PDB entry 5X0Y | electron microscopy, 4.69 A resolution (low resolution: residue-level contacts below are approximate; hydrogen-bond / salt-bridge calls are withheld) | chains G and I of the 11 polymer chains in the assembly

# Chain G
Name: Histone H2A
From: Xenopus laevis
Reference sequence: Q6AZJ8 (Q6AZJ8_XENLA); residues 1-129 here correspond to UniProt positions 2-130 (UniProt number = residue number + 1)
Sequence (129 residues; row label = number of the first residue in the row):
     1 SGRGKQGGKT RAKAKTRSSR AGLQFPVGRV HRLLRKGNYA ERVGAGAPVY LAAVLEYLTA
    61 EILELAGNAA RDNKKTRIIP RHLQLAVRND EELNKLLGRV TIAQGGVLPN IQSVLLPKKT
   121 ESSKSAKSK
Unresolved in the structure: 1-11, 119-129

# Chain I
Molecule: 167-nt DNA strand
Sequence (167 nucleotides; numbered 1 to 167; the number before each row is that of its first residue):
     1 ATCGAGAATC CCGGTGCCGA GGCCGCTCAA TTGGTCGTAG ACAGCTCTAG CACCGCTTAA
    61 ACGCACGTAC GCGCTGTCCC CCGCGTTTTA ACCGCCAAGG GGATTACTCC CTAGTCTCCA
   121 GGCACGTGTC AGATATATAC ATCCGATAGC TTGTCGAGAA GTACGAT
Unresolved in the structure: 1, 148-167

# Chain G / chain I interface
Residue-residue contacts (16):
  Ala12(G) - DT32(I)
  Ala12(G) - DG33(I)
  Lys13(G) - DT32(I)
  Ala14(G) - DT31(I)
  Ala14(G) - DT32(I)
  Lys15(G) - DT31(I)
  Lys15(G) - DT32(I)
  Thr16(G) - DT31(I)
  Arg17(G) - DT31(I)
  Arg20(G) - DT32(I)
  Gly28(G) - DA30(I)
  Gly28(G) - DT31(I)
  Arg29(G) - DA30(I)
  Arg32(G) - DA30(I)
  Arg42(G) - DA39(I)
  Arg77(G) - DA20(I)
Also at the interface, not in a pair above, chain G (13 interface residues in all): Ser18
Also at the interface, not in a pair above, chain I (8 interface residues in all): DA29, DG37

# In short
The interface between chain G and chain I involves 13 residues on one side and 8 on the other.
Here chain G is Histone H2A (Xenopus laevis) and chain I is a 167-nt DNA strand. Entry 5X0Y (Complex of
Snf2-Nucleosome complex with Snf2 bound to SHL2 of the nucleosome) was determined by electron microscopy,
deposited together with 5X0X.
